PDB entry 7YHS | electron microscopy, 3.37 A resolution | chains D and M of the 13 polymer chains in the assembly

== Chain D ==
Protein: CRISPR-associated protein Csy3
Organism: Pseudomonas aeruginosa
Reference sequence: A0A659BSG0 (A0A659BSG0_PSEAI); residues 20-361 here correspond to UniProt positions 1-342 (UniProt number = residue number - 19)
Amino-acid sequence (342 residues; each row starts with the number of its first residue):
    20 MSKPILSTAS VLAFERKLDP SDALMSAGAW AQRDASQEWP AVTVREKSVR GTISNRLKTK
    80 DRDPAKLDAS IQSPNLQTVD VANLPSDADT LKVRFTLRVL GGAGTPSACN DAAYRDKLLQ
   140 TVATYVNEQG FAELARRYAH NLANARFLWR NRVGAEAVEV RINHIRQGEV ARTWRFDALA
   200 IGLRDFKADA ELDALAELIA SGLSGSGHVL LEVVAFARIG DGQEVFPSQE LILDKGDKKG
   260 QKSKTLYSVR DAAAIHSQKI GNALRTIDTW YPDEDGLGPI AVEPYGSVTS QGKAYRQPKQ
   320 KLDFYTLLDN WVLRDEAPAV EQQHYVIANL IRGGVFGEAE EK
Unresolved in the structure: 20-24, 252-260, 358-361

== Chain M ==
Molecule: 60-nt RNA strand
Organism: Pseudomonas aeruginosa
Sequence (60 nucleotides; numbered 1 to 60; the number before each row is that of its first residue):
     1 CUAAGAAAUU CACGGCGGGC UUGAUGUCCG CGUCUACCUG GUUCACUGCC GUGUAGGCAG
Unresolved in the structure: 59-60

== Chain D / chain M interface ==
Residue-residue contacts - 33 pairs, chain D then chain M:
  Phe33(D) with C29(M), hydrogen bond to the sugar; G30(M), sugar contact
  Glu34(D) with C29(M), phosphate contact; G30(M), phosphate contact
  Arg35(D) with G30(M), salt bridge to the phosphate; C31(M), salt bridge to the phosphate
  Ser67(D) with U39(M), phosphate contact
  Val68(D) with C37(M), base contact; U39(M), phosphate contact
  Arg69(D) with C37(M), hydrogen bond to the sugar; C38(M), sugar contact; U39(M), hydrogen bond to the phosphate
  Gly70(D) with C37(M), hydrogen bond to the sugar
  Thr71(D) with C38(M), phosphate contact
  Leu95(D) with U39(M), base contact
  Ser247(D) with C34(M), phosphate contact
  Gln248(D) with U33(M), phosphate contact; C34(M), base contact
  Glu249(D) with U33(M), base contact
  Leu250(D) with U33(M), base contact
  His275(D) with U33(M), salt bridge to the phosphate
  Gln277(D) with C31(M), sugar contact; G32(M), phosphate contact; U33(M), hydrogen bond to the phosphate
  Lys278(D) with G32(M), hydrogen bond to the base
  Asn281(D) with G32(M), phosphate contact
  Arg284(D) with G32(M), salt bridge to the phosphate
  Ser309(D) with G32(M), hydrogen bond to the base
  Gly352(D) with G30(M), sugar contact
  Gly353(D) with C29(M), hydrogen bond to the sugar; G30(M), sugar contact
  Val354(D) with C29(M), base contact; G30(M), base contact
Other interface residues (no listed pair), chain D (29 interface residues in all): Ala32, Pro93, Val98, Phe245, Ile251, Gln310, Arg351
Other interface residues (no listed pair), chain M (12 interface residues in all): U35, A36, G40

== Summary ==
Chain D and chain M form an interface of 29 and 12 residues respectively; the contacts include 8 hydrogen
bonds and 4 salt bridges. Polar pairs include Lys278(D)-G32(M), Ser309(D)-G32(M) and Phe33(D)-C29(M).
Here chain D is CRISPR-associated protein Csy3 and chain M is a 60-nt RNA strand, both from Pseudomonas
aeruginosa. Entry 7YHS (Structure of Csy-AcrIF4-dsDNA) was determined by electron microscopy.
